PDB entry 1NQD | X-ray diffraction, 1.65 A resolution | chains A and B

# Chain A (and B)
Molecule: class 1 collagenase
From: Clostridium histolyticum
Notes: EC 3.4.24.3; fragment: collagen-binding domain; chain B of this document is another copy of the same molecule, construct and numbering; everything in this record applies to it too
UniProt: Q9S0X0 (Q9S0X0_CLOHI); residues 893-1008 here correspond to UniProt positions 1003-1118 (UniProt number = residue number + 110)
Sequence (122 residues; row label = number of the first residue in the row):
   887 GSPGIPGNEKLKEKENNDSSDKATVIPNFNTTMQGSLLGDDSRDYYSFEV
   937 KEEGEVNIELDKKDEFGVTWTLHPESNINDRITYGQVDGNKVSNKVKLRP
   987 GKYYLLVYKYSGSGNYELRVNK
Disordered / not traced: 887-894, 963-965 (chain B: 887-890, 963-966)
Differences from the reference sequence: cloning artifact (887-892)
Ion coordination: Ca2+ site 1: Glu899, Glu901, Ser922, Asp927, Asp930; Ca2+ site 2: Glu901, Asn903, Asp904, Asp927, Arg929, Asp930
What the authors report for this chain:
  - conformationally variable residues (side-chain flip): Ser906 to Ala909, Tyr931
  - Ca2+ coordination: Glu899, Glu901, Asn903, Asp904, Ser922, Asp927, Arg929, Asp930

# Interface between chain A and chain B
Residue-residue contacts (26):
  Ser928(A) - Arg929(B)  hydrogen bond
  Arg929(A) - Ser928(B)  hydrogen bond
  Arg929(A) - Lys995(B)  hydrogen bond (side chain-backbone)
  Tyr931(A) - Tyr996(B)  hydrogen bond (side chain-backbone)
  Thr955(A) - Tyr970(B)  hydrogen bond
  Thr957(A) - Tyr994(B)  hydrogen bond
  His959(A) - Tyr996(B)
  Asp966(A) - Val973(B)
  Asp966(A) - Asp974(B)
  Asp966(A) - Gly975(B)  hydrogen bond (side chain-backbone)
  Ile968(A) - Val973(B)  hydrophobic
  Ile968(A) - Tyr996(B)  hydrophobic
  Tyr970(A) - Thr955(B)  hydrogen bond
  Tyr970(A) - Tyr970(B)  hydrophobic
  Tyr970(A) - Gly971(B)  hydrogen bond (side chain-backbone)
  Gly971(A) - Tyr970(B)  hydrogen bond (backbone-side chain)
  Val973(A) - Ile968(B)  hydrophobic
  Leu992(A) - Tyr994(B)  hydrophobic
  Leu992(A) - Lys995(B)
  Tyr994(A) - Thr957(B)  hydrogen bond
  Tyr994(A) - Tyr994(B)  hydrogen bond
  Lys995(A) - Arg929(B)  hydrogen bond (backbone-side chain)
  Lys995(A) - Leu992(B)
  Tyr996(A) - Tyr931(B)  hydrogen bond (backbone-side chain)
  Tyr996(A) - His959(B)
  Tyr996(A) - Ile968(B)  hydrophobic
Interface residues without a listed pair, chain A (17 interface residues in all): Gln972, Ser997
Interface residues without a listed pair, chain B (17 interface residues in all): Gln972
From the paper, about this interface:
  - specific contacts: Asp966(A)-Gly975(B)

# Summary
Chain A and chain B each contribute 17 residues to their interface; the contacts include 14 hydrogen bonds.
Polar pairs include Ser928(A)-Arg929(B), Arg929(A)-Lys995(B) and Tyr931(A)-Tyr996(B). The paper describes a
contact between Asp966(A) and Gly975(B). From the paper: Ca2+ coordination by Glu899(A), Glu901(A) and
Asn903(A) among others; conformational variability at Ser906(A) and Tyr931(A).
Chain A and chain B are both class 1 collagenase (Clostridium histolyticum); the structure, Crystal structure
of clostridium histolyticum colg collagenase collagen-binding domain 3B at 1.65 angstrom resolution in
presence ..., was determined by X-ray diffraction (same publication as 1NQJ).
